9NQU - chains C and I of the 11 polymer chains in the assembly; structure by electron microscopy, 3.16 A resolution.

[Chain C]
Name: Histone H2A type 1
From: Homo sapiens
UniProtKB: P0C0S8 (H2A1_HUMAN); residues 1-129 here correspond to UniProt positions 2-130 (UniProt number = residue number + 1)
Chain sequence (129 residues; numbered 1 to 129; the number before each row is that of its first residue):
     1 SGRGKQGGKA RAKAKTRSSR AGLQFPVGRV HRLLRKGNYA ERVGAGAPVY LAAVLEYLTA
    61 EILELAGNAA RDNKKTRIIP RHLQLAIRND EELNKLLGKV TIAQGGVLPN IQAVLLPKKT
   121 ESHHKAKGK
Disordered / not traced: 1-10, 119-129
Curated features (UniProtKB/Swiss-Prot):
  - modified residue: Ser1 (N-acetylserine), Arg3 (Citrulline), Lys5 (N6-(2-hydroxyisobutyryl)lysine), Lys9 (N6-(2-hydroxyisobutyryl)lysine), Lys13 (N6-(beta-hydroxybutyryl)lysine), Lys36 (N6-(2-hydroxyisobutyryl)lysine), Lys74 (N6-(2-hydroxyisobutyryl)lysine), Lys75 (N6-(2-hydroxyisobutyryl)lysine), Lys95 (N6-(2-hydroxyisobutyryl)lysine), Lys99 (N6-glutaryllysine), Gln104 (N5-methylglutamine), Lys118 (N6-(2-hydroxyisobutyryl)lysine), Lys119 (N6-crotonyllysine), Thr120 (Phosphothreonine), Lys125 (N6-crotonyllysine)
  - cross-link (Glycyl lysine isopeptide (Lys-Gly)): Lys13 (interchain with G-Cter in ubiquitin), Lys15 (interchain with G-Cter in ubiquitin), Lys119 (interchain with G-Cter in ubiquitin)

[Chain I]
Molecule: 185-nt DNA strand
From: synthetic construct
Sequence (185 nucleotides; row label = number of the first residue in the row; numbers below 1 keep their minus sign (DA-92 is residue -92)):
   -92 ATCCCTATAC GCGGCCGCCC TGGAGAATCC CGGTGCCGAG GCCGCTCAAT TGGTCGTAGA
   -32 CAGCTCTAGC ACCGCTTAAA CGCACGTACG CGCTGTCCCC CGCGTTTTAA CCGCCAAGGG
    28 GATTACTCCC TAGTCTCCAG GCACGTGTCA GATATATACA TCCTGTGCAT GTATTGAACA
    88 GCGAT

[How chain C and chain I interact]
Pairs across the interface (13; chain C residue first):
  Arg11(C) with DT-42(I), hydrogen bond to the base; DG-41(I), phosphate contact
  Ala12(C) with DG-41(I), hydrogen bond to the phosphate
  Ala14(C) with DT-43(I), phosphate contact
  Lys15(C) with DT-43(I), phosphate contact; DT-42(I), hydrogen bond to the phosphate
  Arg17(C) with DT-43(I), salt bridge to the phosphate
  Arg20(C) with DT-42(I), salt bridge to the phosphate
  Arg29(C) with DA-44(I), phosphate contact
  Arg32(C) with DA-45(I), sugar contact; DA-44(I), salt bridge to the phosphate
  Arg42(C) with DA-35(I), sugar contact
  Arg77(C) with DA-54(I), sugar contact
Interface residues without a listed pair, chain C (12 interface residues in all): Thr16, Gly28
Interface residues without a listed pair, chain I (8 interface residues in all): DG-53

[Overview]
Chain C and chain I form an interface of 12 and 8 residues respectively; the contacts include 3 hydrogen bonds
and 3 salt bridges. Polar contacts include Arg11(C)-DT-42(I), Ala12(C)-DG-41(I) and Lys15(C)-DT-42(I).
Chain C is Histone H2A type 1 (Homo sapiens) and chain I is a 185-nt DNA strand (synthetic construct); the
structure, KDM6B-nucleosome structure stabilized by H3K27C-UNC8015 covalent conjugate, was determined by
electron microscopy.
